Entry 9F9P (electron microscopy, 2.25 A resolution); this record covers chains H and b of the 28 polymer chains in the assembly.

== Chain H ==
Name: Proteasome subunit beta
From: Trypanosoma cruzi
Reference sequence: A0A2V2UU31 (A0A2V2UU31_TRYCR); residue numbers follow UniProt; this construct covers 1-284
Chain sequence (284 residues; each row starts with the number of its first residue):
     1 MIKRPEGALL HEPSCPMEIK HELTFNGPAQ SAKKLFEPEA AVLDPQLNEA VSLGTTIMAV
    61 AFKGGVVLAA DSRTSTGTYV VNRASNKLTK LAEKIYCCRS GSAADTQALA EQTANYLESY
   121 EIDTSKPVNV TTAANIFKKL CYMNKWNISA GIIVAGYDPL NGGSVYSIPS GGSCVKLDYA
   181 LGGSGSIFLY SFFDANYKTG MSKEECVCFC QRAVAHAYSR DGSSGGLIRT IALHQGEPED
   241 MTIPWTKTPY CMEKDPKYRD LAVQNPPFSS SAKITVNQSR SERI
Unresolved in the structure: 1-54, 283-284
Reported in the primary citation:
  - catalytic residues: T55, D71, K87
  - post-translational modification sites: C174

== Chain b ==
Name: Proteasome subunit beta
From: Trypanosoma cruzi
Reference sequence: A0A2V2VV98 (A0A2V2VV98_TRYCR); residue numbers follow UniProt; this construct covers 1-218
Chain sequence (218 residues; row label = number of the first residue in the row):
     1 MASGGSVIGV KYNGGVLLAC DTLLSYGSLA KWPNIPRMKL VGAYTVMCAT GDYADFQEMT
    61 TMIENHVNRQ QMYGGGALTP NEVFCYLQRH VYHKRSQFEP CLCRFVVAGC HGGEPFLGGV
   121 DDVGTRWTDD CVAAGYGAYV ALPLLRQALE KPGGLTREEA IRVIKDCLRV LFYRECRAIN
   181 KFQIADATSD MVSIGEPFEV ETNWEYDGFC FEKTAIIR

== Chain H / chain b interface ==
Residue-residue contacts (78; chain H residue first):
  R73(H) - C176(b)  hydrogen bond (side chain-backbone)
  S75(H) - C176(b)
  G77(H) - C176(b)
  T78(H) - Y136(b)  hydrogen bond
  T78(H) - E175(b)
  T78(H) - C176(b)  hydrogen bond (backbone-backbone)
  T78(H) - R177(b)
  Y79(H) - Y136(b)
  Y79(H) - R174(b)
  Y79(H) - C176(b)
  V80(H) - Y173(b)
  V80(H) - R174(b)  hydrogen bond (backbone-backbone)
  V80(H) - C176(b)  hydrophobic
  V81(H) - R174(b)  hydrogen bond (backbone-side chain)
  R83(H) - Y173(b)
  R83(H) - N203(b)  hydrogen bond (side chain-backbone)
  R83(H) - W204(b)
  R83(H) - F209(b)
  A84(H) - F209(b)  hydrophobic
  A84(H) - T214(b)
  N86(H) - F211(b)  hydrogen bond (side chain-backbone)
  N86(H) - T214(b)
  N86(H) - A215(b)
  T89(H) - I217(b)
  K90(H) - I217(b)
  R99(H) - I216(b)
  Q107(H) - I216(b)
  E111(H) - I216(b)
  F188(H) - L29(b)  hydrophobic
  S219(H) - A30(b)
  R220(H) - L29(b)
  R220(H) - A30(b)  hydrogen bond (side chain-backbone)
  R220(H) - K31(b)  hydrogen bond (side chain-backbone)
  D221(H) - S28(b)
  G222(H) - S28(b)  hydrogen bond (backbone-backbone)
  G222(H) - C176(b)
  G226(H) - W204(b)
  L227(H) - W204(b)
  R229(H) - F209(b)  hydrogen bond (side chain-backbone)
  R229(H) - C210(b)
  R229(H) - F211(b)
  R229(H) - T214(b)  hydrogen bond
  D240(H) - F211(b)
  P244(H) - W204(b)  hydrophobic
  W245(H) - F172(b)
  W245(H) - N180(b)
  W245(H) - W204(b)
  T246(H) - T202(b)
  M252(H) - A30(b)
  M252(H) - P33(b)  hydrophobic
  E253(H) - I179(b)
  E253(H) - N180(b)  hydrogen bond (side chain-backbone)
  K254(H) - E199(b)  salt bridge
  Y258(H) - P33(b)  hydrophobic
  Y258(H) - N34(b)
  Y258(H) - K181(b)  hydrogen bond (backbone-side chain)
  D260(H) - N34(b)  hydrogen bond (backbone-side chain)
  L261(H) - N34(b)
  L261(H) - Q183(b)
  L261(H) - P197(b)  hydrophobic
  A262(H) - N34(b)  hydrogen bond (backbone-backbone)
  A262(H) - P36(b)
  Q264(H) - Y53(b)  hydrogen bond
  Q264(H) - Q57(b)
  N265(H) - P36(b)  hydrogen bond (side chain-backbone)
  N265(H) - M38(b)  hydrogen bond (side chain-backbone)
  N265(H) - K39(b)
  F268(H) - N68(b)
  N277(H) - P36(b)
  S279(H) - L40(b)
  S279(H) - S193(b)
  S279(H) - I194(b)  hydrogen bond (backbone-backbone)
  R280(H) - L40(b)
  R280(H) - M191(b)
  R280(H) - V192(b)
  S281(H) - L40(b)
  S281(H) - A43(b)  hydrogen bond (side chain-backbone)
  S281(H) - V192(b)  hydrogen bond (backbone-backbone)
Other interface residues (no listed pair), chain H (53 interface residues in all): N82, L88, A110, A114, S223, T230, I231, T242, K247, R259, Q278, E282
Other interface residues (no listed pair), chain b (49 interface residues in all): T22, I35, G42, Y44, M72, E205, Y206, R218

== Summary ==
53 residues of chain H face 49 of chain b across their interface; the contacts include 22 hydrogen bonds and 1
salt bridge. Polar contacts include K254(H)-E199(b), R73(H)-C176(b) and T78(H)-Y136(b). From the paper:
catalytic residues T55(H), D71(H) and K87(H); a modification site at C174(H).
Here chain H is Proteasome subunit beta and chain b is Proteasome subunit beta, both from Trypanosoma cruzi.
Entry 9F9P (CryoEM structure of recombinant Trypanosoma cruzi apo proteasome 20S subunit) was determined by
electron microscopy (same publication as 9F9T).
